7SX4 - chains A and C of the 5 polymer chains in the assembly; structure by electron microscopy, 3.50 A resolution.

# Chain A
Molecule: Sodium leak channel non-selective protein, Enhanced green fluorescent protein
Organism: Homo sapiens
Reference sequence: chimeric construct of Q8IZF0, A0A7G8ZY66: residues 1-1738 from Q8IZF0 (NALCN_HUMAN) positions 1-1738 (same numbers); residues 1760-2000 from A0A7G8ZY66 positions 1-241 (UniProt number = residue number - 1759)
Chain sequence (2042 residues; each row starts with the number of its first residue):
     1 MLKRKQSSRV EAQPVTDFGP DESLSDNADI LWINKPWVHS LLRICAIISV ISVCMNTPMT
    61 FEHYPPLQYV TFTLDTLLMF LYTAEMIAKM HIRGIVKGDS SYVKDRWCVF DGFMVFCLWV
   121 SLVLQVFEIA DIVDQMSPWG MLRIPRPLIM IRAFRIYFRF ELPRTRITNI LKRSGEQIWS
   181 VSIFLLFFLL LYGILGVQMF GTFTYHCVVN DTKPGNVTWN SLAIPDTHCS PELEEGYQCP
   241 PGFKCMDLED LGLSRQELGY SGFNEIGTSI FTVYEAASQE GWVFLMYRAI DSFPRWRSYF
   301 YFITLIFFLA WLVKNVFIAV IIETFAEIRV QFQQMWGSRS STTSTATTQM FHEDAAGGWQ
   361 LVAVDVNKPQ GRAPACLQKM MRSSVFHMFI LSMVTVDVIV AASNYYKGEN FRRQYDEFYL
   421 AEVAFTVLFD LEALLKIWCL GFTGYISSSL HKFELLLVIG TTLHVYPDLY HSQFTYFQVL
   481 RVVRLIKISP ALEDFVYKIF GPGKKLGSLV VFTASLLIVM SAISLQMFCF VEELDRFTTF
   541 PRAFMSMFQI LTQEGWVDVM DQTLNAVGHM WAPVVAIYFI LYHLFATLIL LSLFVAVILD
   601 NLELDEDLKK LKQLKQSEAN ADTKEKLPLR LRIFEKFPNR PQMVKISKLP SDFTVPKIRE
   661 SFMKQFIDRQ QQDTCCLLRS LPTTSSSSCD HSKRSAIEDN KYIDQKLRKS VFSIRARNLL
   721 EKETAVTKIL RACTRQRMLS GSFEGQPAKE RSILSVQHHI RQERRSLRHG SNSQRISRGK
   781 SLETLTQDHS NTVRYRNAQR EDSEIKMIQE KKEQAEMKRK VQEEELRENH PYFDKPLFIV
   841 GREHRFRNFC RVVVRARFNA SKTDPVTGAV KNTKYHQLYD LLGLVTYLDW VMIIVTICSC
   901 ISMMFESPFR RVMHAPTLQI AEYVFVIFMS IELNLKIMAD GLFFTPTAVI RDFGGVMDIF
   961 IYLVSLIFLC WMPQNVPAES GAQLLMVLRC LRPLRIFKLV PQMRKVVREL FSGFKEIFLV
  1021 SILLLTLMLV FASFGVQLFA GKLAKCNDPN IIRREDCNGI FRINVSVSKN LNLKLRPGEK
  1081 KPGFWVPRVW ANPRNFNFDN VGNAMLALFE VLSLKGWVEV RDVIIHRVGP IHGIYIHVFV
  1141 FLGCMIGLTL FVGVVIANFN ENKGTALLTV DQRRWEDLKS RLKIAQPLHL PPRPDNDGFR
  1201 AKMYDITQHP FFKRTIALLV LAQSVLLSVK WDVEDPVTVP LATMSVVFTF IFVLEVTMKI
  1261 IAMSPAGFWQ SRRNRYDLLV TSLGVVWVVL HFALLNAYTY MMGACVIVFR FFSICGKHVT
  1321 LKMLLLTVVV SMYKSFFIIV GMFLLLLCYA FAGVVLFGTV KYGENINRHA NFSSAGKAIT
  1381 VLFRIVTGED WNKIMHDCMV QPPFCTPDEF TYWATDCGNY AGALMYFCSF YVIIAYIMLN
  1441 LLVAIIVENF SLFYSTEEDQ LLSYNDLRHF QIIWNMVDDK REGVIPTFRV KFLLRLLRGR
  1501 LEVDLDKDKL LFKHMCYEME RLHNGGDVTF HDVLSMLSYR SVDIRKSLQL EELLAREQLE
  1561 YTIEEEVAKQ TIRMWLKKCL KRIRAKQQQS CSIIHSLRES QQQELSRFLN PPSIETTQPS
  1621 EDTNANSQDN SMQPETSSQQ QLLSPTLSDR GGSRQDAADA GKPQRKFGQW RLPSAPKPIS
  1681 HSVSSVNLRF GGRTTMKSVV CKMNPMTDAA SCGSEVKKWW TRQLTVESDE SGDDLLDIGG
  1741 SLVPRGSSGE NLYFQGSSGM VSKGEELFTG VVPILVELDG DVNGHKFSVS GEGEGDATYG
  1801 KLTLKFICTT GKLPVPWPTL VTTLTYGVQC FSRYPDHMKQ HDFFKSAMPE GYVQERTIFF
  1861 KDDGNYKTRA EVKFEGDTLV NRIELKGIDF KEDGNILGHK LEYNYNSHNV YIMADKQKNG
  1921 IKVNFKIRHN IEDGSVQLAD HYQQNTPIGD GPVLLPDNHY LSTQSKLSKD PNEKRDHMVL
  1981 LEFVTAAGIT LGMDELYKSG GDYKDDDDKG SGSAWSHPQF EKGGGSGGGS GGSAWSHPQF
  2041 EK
Unresolved in the structure: 1-32, 92-106, 336-346, 365-374, 617-627, 670-710, 741-816, 859-875, 1597-2042
Differences from the reference sequence: linker (1739-1759); conflict K1966 (Ala207 in A0A7G8ZY66); expression tag (2001-2042)
Modified residues: Y287 (O-sulfo-L-tyrosine; TYS)
Curated features (UniProtKB/Swiss-Prot):
  - glycosylation (N-linked (GlcNAc...) asparagine): N210, N216, N1064
Disulfide bonds: C207-C239, C229-C245, C1046-C1057, C1405-C1417
Covalent attachments: N-acetylglucosamine (NAG) linked to N1064
Small-molecule neighbours:
  - N-acetylglucosamine (NAG; 2-acetamido-2-deoxy-beta-D-glucopyranose): N210, D211, P241, G242
  - phosphatidylethanolamine (PEV; (1S)-2-{[(2-aminoethoxy)(hydroxy)phosphoryl]oxy}-1-[(palmitoyloxy)methyl]ethyl stearate): D952, F953, G954, L994, F997, K998, R1004, V1007, R1008, L1010, F1011, L1345, I1433

# Chain C
Molecule: Calmodulin-1
Organism: Homo sapiens
Reference sequence: P0DP23 (CALM1_HUMAN); residues 1-149 here = UniProt positions 1-149
Chain sequence (149 residues; row label = number of the first residue in the row):
     1 MADQLTEEQI AEFKEAFSLF DKDGDGTITT KELGTVMRSL GQNPTEAELQ DMINEVDADG
    61 NGTIDFPEFL TMMARKMKDT DSEEEIREAF RVFDKDGNGY ISAAELRHVM TNLGEKLTDE
   121 EVDEMIREAD IDGDGQVNYE EFVQMMTAK
Unresolved in the structure: 1-4, 21-29, 57-64, 80-84, 96-100, 129-130, 148-149
Curated features (UniProtKB/Swiss-Prot):
  - binding site (Ca(2+)): D21, D23, D25, T27, E32, D57, D59, N61, T63, E68, D94, D96, N98, Y100, E105, D130, D132, D134, Q136, E141
  - modified residue: A2 (N-acetylalanine), K22 (N6-acetyllysine), T45 (Phosphothreonine), S82 (Phosphoserine), K95 (N6-acetyllysine), Y100 (Phosphotyrosine), S102 (Phosphoserine), T111 (Phosphothreonine), K116 (N6,N6,N6-trimethyllysine), Y139 (Phosphotyrosine)
  - cross-link: K22 (Glycyl lysine isopeptide (Lys-Gly) (interchain with G-Cter in SUMO2))
  - natural variant: N54 (N54I: In CPVT4), F90 (F90L: In LQT14), N98 (N98S: In CPVT4), D130 (D130G: In LQT14), E141 (E141G: In LQT14; E141V: In LQT14), F142 (F142L: In LQT14)

# How chain A and chain C interact
Residue-residue contacts - 24 pairs, chain A then chain C:
  F1488(A) with T71(C)
  R1489(A) with P67(C); T71(C)
  F1492(A) with I10(C); L70(C), hydrophobic
  R1495(A) with E8(C), salt bridge; I10(C)
  L1496(A) with I10(C)
  L1505(A) with E8(C)
  K1569(A) with N112(C); L113(C)
  T1571(A) with V92(C)
  I1572(A) with V92(C), hydrophobic; L113(C), hydrophobic
  R1573(A) with L113(C)
  W1575(A) with A89(C), hydrophobic; F142(C), hydrophobic
  L1576(A) with M110(C), hydrophobic; L113(C), hydrophobic; L117(C), hydrophobic
  K1578(A) with M145(C); M146(C), hydrogen bond (side chain-backbone)
  C1579(A) with M125(C), hydrophobic
  L1580(A) with E121(C)
Also at the interface, not in a pair above, chain A (21 interface residues in all): K1491, R1498, K1509, A1568, R1582, I1583
Also at the interface, not in a pair above, chain C (22 interface residues in all): K14, A74, R87, E128, Y139, V143

# Overview
21 residues of chain A and 22 residues of chain C are in contact; the contacts include 1 hydrogen bond and 1
salt bridge. Polar pairs include R1495(A)-E8(C) and K1578(A)-M146(C). Ligands of chain A: N-acetylglucosamine
and phosphatidylethanolamine. Covalently linked N-acetylglucosamine: at N1064(A).
Chain A is Sodium leak channel non-selective protein, Enhanced green fluorescent protein and chain C is
Calmodulin-1, both from Homo sapiens; the structure, Human NALCN-FAM155A-UNC79-UNC80 channelosome with CaM
bound, conformation 2/2, was determined by electron microscopy together with 7SX3 from the same study.
